7VZG - chains A and H of the 14 polymer chains in the assembly; structure by electron microscopy, 2.61 A resolution.

# Chain A
Molecule: PscA
From: Chloracidobacterium thermophilum
UniProtKB: G2LDR8 (G2LDR8_CHLTF); numbering as in UniProt (aligned over 8-865)
Chain sequence (858 residues; row label = number of the first residue in the row):
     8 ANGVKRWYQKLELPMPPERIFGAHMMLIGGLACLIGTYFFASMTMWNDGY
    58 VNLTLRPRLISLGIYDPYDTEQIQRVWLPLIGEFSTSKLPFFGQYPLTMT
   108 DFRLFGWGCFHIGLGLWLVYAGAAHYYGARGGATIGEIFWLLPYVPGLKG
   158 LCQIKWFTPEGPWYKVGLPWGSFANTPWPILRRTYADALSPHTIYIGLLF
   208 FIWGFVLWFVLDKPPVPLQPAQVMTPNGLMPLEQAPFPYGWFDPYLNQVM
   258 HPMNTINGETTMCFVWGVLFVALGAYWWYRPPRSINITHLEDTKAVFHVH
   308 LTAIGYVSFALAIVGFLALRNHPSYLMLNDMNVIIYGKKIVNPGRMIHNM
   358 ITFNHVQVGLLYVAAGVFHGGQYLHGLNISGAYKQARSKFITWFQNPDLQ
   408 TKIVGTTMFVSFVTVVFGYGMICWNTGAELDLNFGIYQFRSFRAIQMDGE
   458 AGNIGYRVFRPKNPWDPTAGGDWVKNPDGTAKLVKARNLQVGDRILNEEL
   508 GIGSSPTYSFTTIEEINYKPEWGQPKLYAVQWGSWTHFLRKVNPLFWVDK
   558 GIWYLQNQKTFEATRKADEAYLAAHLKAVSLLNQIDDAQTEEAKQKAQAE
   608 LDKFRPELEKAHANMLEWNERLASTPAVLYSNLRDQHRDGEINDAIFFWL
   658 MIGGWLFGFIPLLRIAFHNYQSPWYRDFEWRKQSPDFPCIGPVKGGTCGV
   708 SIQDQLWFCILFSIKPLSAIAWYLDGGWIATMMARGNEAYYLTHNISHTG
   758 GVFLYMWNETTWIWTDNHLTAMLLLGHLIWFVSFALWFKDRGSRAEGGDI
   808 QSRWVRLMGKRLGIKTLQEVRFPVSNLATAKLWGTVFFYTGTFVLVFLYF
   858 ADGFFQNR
Disordered / not traced: 8-11
Metal / ion sites: bacteriochlorophyll a Mg near E266 (its only coordinating residue here); 4Fe-4S cluster Fe: C705 (shared with 2 residues of chain a); Ca2+: D732, E766, Y856, D859, G860; Zn ion near H784 (its only coordinating residue here)
Ligand contacts:
  - 2GO ([methyl 9-acetyl-14-ethyl-20-hydroxy-4,8,13,18-tetramethyl-3-{3-oxo-3-[(3,7,11,15-tetramethylhexadec-2-en-1-yl)oxy]propyl}-3,4,20,21-tetradehydrophorbine-21-carboxylatato(2-)-kappa~4~N~23~,N~24~,N~25~,N~26~]zinc), molecule 1: V422, Y426, I429, L657, G661, F664, I721, K722, P723, S725, A726, W729, I736, V759, M763, W764, T767, I770, L780, H784, W787, F845, T849, L852, V853, Y856
  - 2GO, molecule 2: F760, M763, W764
  - 84Q ([(2S)-2-[2-azanylethoxy(oxidanyl)phosphoryl]oxy-2-(13-methyltetradecanoyloxy)ethyl] 13-methyltetradecanoate): H258, M260, N261, M269, W273, A317, L318, V321, G322, A325, L326, I358, H362, A634, D642
  - 85I ([(2R)-2-[2-(methylamino)ethoxy-oxidanyl-phosphoryl]oxy-2-(13-methyltetradecanoyloxy)ethyl] 13-methyltetradecanoate), molecule 1: K12, W14, V789, P830, V831, S832, N833, T836, W840, F844
  - 85I, molecule 2: Y313, F316, I320, F323, L324, R327, R352, T359, V363, L552, L636, Y637, S638, R645, F655, M658, I659, W662, L663, F666, I727, Y730, L731, G733, F861, Q863
  - 85I, molecule 3: G412, M415, F416, F419
  - 85I, molecule 4: V789, A792, L793, R801, Q808, W811, F829, P830, V831, S832, W840, F844
  - 85N ([(2S)-2-[[(1R)-1,2-bis(13-methyltetradecanoyloxy)ethoxy]methyl]-3-oxidanyl-3-oxidanylidene-propyl]-trimethyl-azanium), molecule 1: W431, F441, I443, Y444, F446, G540
  - 85N, molecule 2: W811, V812, M815, T823, L824, E826, V827, R828, F829
  - bacteriochlorophyll a (BCL), molecule 1: L18, L20, M22, R26, I27, A30, H31, M33, L34, G37, C40, L41, T44, V126, Y133, T300, V303, F304, H307, L308, I311
  - bacteriochlorophyll a (BCL), molecule 2: P24, I27, F28, H31, M32, I35, L121, L125, F180, I187, L188, R189, R190, T191, Y192, A195, P198, H199, Y202, I203, L205, L206, I209
  - bacteriochlorophyll a (BCL), molecule 3: F28, M32, W124, L125, Y127, A128, A131, H132, V173, G174, L175, P176, F180, T183, W185, Y202
  - bacteriochlorophyll a (BCL), molecule 4: L38, L41, I42, Y45, T61, L62, I311, S315, L318, I358, N361, H362, V365, Y369
  - bacteriochlorophyll a (BCL), molecule 5: Y45, Y57, V58, T61, L62, M357, I358, F360, N361, Q364, L368, V843, Y846, T847, F850, V851, V853, F854, F857
  - bacteriochlorophyll a (BCL), molecule 6: P64, R65, S68, F207, M260, N261, T262, I263, G265, E266, M269, C270, W273, F277, L318, A325, L326, H329, S331, Y332
  - bacteriochlorophyll a (BCL), molecule 7: Y192, A193, A195, L196, H199, T200, I203, L206, I209, W210, P289, I294, L297, E298, V303, V306, H307, A310, I311
  - bacteriochlorophyll a (BCL), molecule 8: H296, L297, A302, H305, V306, T309, A310, Y313, F316, A317, V370, V374, G377, G378, Y380, L381, F397, I398, F401, L669, L670, A673, F674
  - chlorophyll a (CLA), molecule 1: Y15, Q16, K17, L18, E19, L20, F304, L308, L368, Y369, A372, F375, H376, Q379, Q710, L713, W714, I717
  - chlorophyll a (CLA), molecule 2: I35, L38, A39, I42, F46, L62, R65, L66, L69, I71, W114, F117, H118, L121, L125, I203, L206, F207, W210, V213, F277, I311, V314, L318
  - chlorophyll a (CLA), molecule 3: G56, Y57, V58, I342, Y343, H775, A778, M779, L782, V851, F854
  - chlorophyll a (CLA), molecule 4: M415, S418, F419, V422, V423, Y426, F664, I667, R671, F715, L718, F719
  - chlorophyll a (CLA), molecule 5: V422, V423, Y426, G427, C430, T433, G434, L439, F441, F664, L718, F719, K722, M739, V759, F760, M763, W787, F845
  - chlorophyll a (CLA), molecule 6: L439, N440, F441
  - chlorophyll a (CLA), molecule 7: L781, L782, H784, L785, W787, F788, F791
  - chlorophyll a (CLA), molecule 8: L785, F788, V789, F791, A792, F795, D797, S800, R801, G804, G805, Q808
  - lycopene (LYC): H31, L34, I35, L38, L41, Y45, V58, Y192, H199, H307
  - 4Fe-4S cluster (SF4): P695, C696, G698, P699, T704, C705, K796, L834
What the authors report for this chain:
  - 2GO coordination: H784
  - binding site for 85I: R801
  - Ca2+ coordination: D732, Y856, D859, G860
  - binding site for 2GO: H784

# Chain H
Molecule: undefined polypeptide
From: Chloracidobacterium thermophilum
Chain sequence (19 residues; row label = number of the first residue in the row; X marks 19 residues of unknown identity (built as UNK)):
     1 XXXXXXXXXXXXXXXXXXX
Ligand contacts: chlorophyll a (CLA): UNK_3, UNK_4, UNK_5, UNK_6

# Interface between chain A and chain H
Chain A residues in contact with chain H, 11 residues: N440, F441, G442, R464, F466, W480, T487, A488, T514, S516, F517

# Summary
No residue of chain A is in contact with chain H. One chlorophyll a molecule is bound between chain A and
chain H. The paper reports a binding site for 85I at R801(A); a binding site for 2GO at H784(A).
Chain A is PscA and chain H is undefined polypeptide, both from Chloracidobacterium thermophilum; the
structure, Structure of the Acidobacteria homodimeric reaction center bound with cytochrome c (the larger
form), was determined by electron microscopy, deposited together with 7VZR.
